Entry 5DTD (X-ray diffraction, 2.64 A resolution); this record covers chains A and B of the 4 polymer chains in the assembly.

[Chain A (and B)]
Protein: DNA-binding protein Fis
Organism: Escherichia coli
Notes: chain B of this document is another copy of the same molecule, construct and numbering; everything in this record applies to it too
UniProtKB: P0A6R3 (FIS_ECOLI); residues 1-98 here = UniProt positions 1-98
Chain sequence (98 residues; each row starts with the number of its first residue):
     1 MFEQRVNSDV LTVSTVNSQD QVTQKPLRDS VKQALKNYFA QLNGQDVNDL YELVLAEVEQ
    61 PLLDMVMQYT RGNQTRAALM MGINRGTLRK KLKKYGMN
Disordered / not traced: 1-7 (chain B: fully traced)
Curated features (UniProtKB/Swiss-Prot):
  - DNA-binding region: Gln-74 to Lys-93 (H-T-H motif)
  - region: Asn-17 to Gly-44 (Required for the stimulation of HIN-mediated recombination)
Reported in the primary citation:
  - binding site for the 27-nt DNA strand: Gln-74, Thr-75
  - mutagenesis - N73A (140-fold): decreased binding to F1
  - mutagenesis - R71A, T75A: unchanged binding to F1
  - mutagenesis - R71A: decreased binding to F27
  - mutagenesis - R71A: decreased binding to F28
  - mutagenesis - R71A: decreased binding to F1+/-8G

[Chain A / chain B interface]
Residue-residue contacts (96; chain A residue first):
  Val-10(A) / Tyr-38(B)
  Val-10(A) / Leu-53(B)  hydrophobic
  Leu-11(A) / Leu-53(B)  hydrophobic
  Leu-11(A) / Val-54(B)  hydrophobic
  Leu-11(A) / Glu-57(B)
  Thr-12(A) / Ala-34(B)
  Thr-12(A) / Asn-37(B)
  Val-13(A) / Ser-30(B)
  Val-13(A) / Gln-33(B)
  Val-13(A) / Ala-34(B)  hydrophobic
  Ser-14(A) / Gln-33(B)
  Pro-26(A) / Glu-57(B)
  Leu-27(A) / Ser-30(B)
  Leu-27(A) / Val-31(B)
  Leu-27(A) / Glu-57(B)  hydrogen bond (backbone-side chain)
  Arg-28(A) / Glu-57(B)  salt bridge
  Arg-28(A) / Pro-61(B)
  Ser-30(A) / Val-13(B)
  Ser-30(A) / Leu-27(B)
  Ser-30(A) / Ser-30(B)
  Val-31(A) / Leu-27(B)
  Val-31(A) / Pro-61(B)  hydrophobic
  Lys-32(A) / Asp-64(B)
  Lys-32(A) / Met-65(B)
  Gln-33(A) / Val-13(B)
  Gln-33(A) / Ser-14(B)  hydrogen bond (side chain-backbone)
  Ala-34(A) / Leu-11(B)  hydrophobic
  Ala-34(A) / Thr-12(B)
  Leu-35(A) / Leu-11(B)  hydrophobic
  Leu-35(A) / Leu-62(B)  hydrophobic
  Lys-36(A) / Met-65(B)
  Asn-37(A) / Thr-12(B)
  Tyr-38(A) / Val-10(B)  hydrophobic
  Tyr-38(A) / Leu-11(B)  hydrophobic
  Phe-39(A) / Met-65(B)  hydrophobic
  Phe-39(A) / Val-66(B)  hydrophobic
  Phe-39(A) / Tyr-69(B)  hydrophobic
  Phe-39(A) / Met-80(B)  hydrophobic
  Gln-41(A) / Arg-5(B)
  Leu-42(A) / Tyr-69(B)
  Val-47(A) / Met-80(B)  hydrophobic
  Asn-48(A) / Leu-79(B)
  Asn-48(A) / Met-80(B)
  Asn-48(A) / Gly-82(B)
  Asp-49(A) / Met-80(B)  hydrogen bond (backbone-backbone)
  Asp-49(A) / Met-81(B)
  Leu-50(A) / Leu-62(B)  hydrophobic
  Leu-50(A) / Val-66(B)  hydrophobic
  Leu-50(A) / Met-80(B)  hydrogen bond (backbone-backbone)
  Leu-50(A) / Met-81(B)  hydrogen bond (backbone-backbone)
  Tyr-51(A) / Leu-55(B)
  Tyr-51(A) / Glu-59(B)  hydrogen bond
  Tyr-51(A) / Leu-62(B)  hydrophobic
  Tyr-51(A) / Met-81(B)  hydrogen bond (backbone-backbone)
  Tyr-51(A) / Ile-83(B)  hydrophobic
  Tyr-51(A) / Lys-91(B)  hydrogen bond
  Leu-53(A) / Leu-11(B)  hydrophobic
  Val-54(A) / Leu-11(B)  hydrophobic
  Val-54(A) / Val-58(B)  hydrophobic
  Leu-55(A) / Tyr-51(B)
  Glu-57(A) / Asn-7(B)
  Glu-57(A) / Ser-8(B)
  Glu-57(A) / Arg-28(B)  salt bridge
  Val-58(A) / Val-54(B)  hydrophobic
  Val-58(A) / Val-58(B)  hydrophobic
  Glu-59(A) / Tyr-51(B)  hydrogen bond
  Gln-60(A) / Arg-28(B)  hydrogen bond
  Pro-61(A) / Arg-28(B)
  Pro-61(A) / Val-31(B)  hydrophobic
  Pro-61(A) / Lys-32(B)
  Pro-61(A) / Leu-35(B)
  Leu-62(A) / Leu-35(B)  hydrophobic
  Leu-62(A) / Leu-50(B)  hydrophobic
  Leu-62(A) / Tyr-51(B)  hydrophobic
  Asp-64(A) / Lys-32(B)  salt bridge
  Met-65(A) / Lys-32(B)
  Met-65(A) / Leu-35(B)  hydrophobic
  Met-65(A) / Phe-39(B)
  Val-66(A) / Phe-39(B)  hydrophobic
  Val-66(A) / Leu-50(B)  hydrophobic
  Tyr-69(A) / Phe-39(B)  hydrophobic
  Tyr-69(A) / Leu-42(B)
  Leu-79(A) / Val-47(B)
  Leu-79(A) / Asn-48(B)
  Met-80(A) / Phe-39(B)  hydrophobic
  Met-80(A) / Val-47(B)
  Met-80(A) / Asn-48(B)
  Met-80(A) / Asp-49(B)  hydrogen bond (backbone-backbone)
  Met-80(A) / Leu-50(B)  hydrogen bond (backbone-backbone)
  Met-81(A) / Asn-48(B)
  Met-81(A) / Asp-49(B)
  Met-81(A) / Leu-50(B)  hydrogen bond (backbone-backbone)
  Met-81(A) / Tyr-51(B)  hydrogen bond (backbone-backbone)
  Gly-82(A) / Asn-48(B)
  Ile-83(A) / Tyr-51(B)  hydrophobic
  Lys-91(A) / Tyr-51(B)
Interface residues without a listed pair, chain A (49 interface residues in all): Val-16, Gln-24, Gly-44, Gln-45, Glu-52
Interface residues without a listed pair, chain B (48 interface residues in all): Val-16, Gln-24, Pro-26, Glu-52, Gln-68

[In short]
49 residues of chain A and 48 residues of chain B are in contact, with 14 hydrogen bonds and 3 salt bridges.
Among the polar pairs are Arg-28(A)/Glu-57(B), Asp-64(A)/Lys-32(B) and Leu-27(A)/Glu-57(B). The paper reports
a binding site for the 27-nt DNA strand at Gln-74(A) and Thr-75(A); N73A of chain A reduces binding to F1; 3
substitutions were tested in all.
Chain A and chain B are both DNA-binding protein Fis (Escherichia coli); the structure, Crystal structure of
Fis bound to 27bp DNA F1-8C (AAATTCGTTTGAATTTTGAGCGAATTT), was determined by X-ray diffraction, deposited
together with 5DS9, 5E3L, 5E3M, 5E3N and 5E3O.
